Entry 3QEQ (X-ray diffraction, 2.59 A resolution); this record covers chains A and B of the 5 polymer chains in the assembly.

== Chain A ==
Name: HLA class I histocompatibility antigen, A-2 alpha chain
From: Homo sapiens
UniProtKB: P01892 (1A02_HUMAN); residues 1-275 here correspond to UniProt positions 25-299 (UniProt number = residue number + 24)
Amino-acid sequence (275 residues; numbered 1 to 275; the number before each row is that of its first residue):
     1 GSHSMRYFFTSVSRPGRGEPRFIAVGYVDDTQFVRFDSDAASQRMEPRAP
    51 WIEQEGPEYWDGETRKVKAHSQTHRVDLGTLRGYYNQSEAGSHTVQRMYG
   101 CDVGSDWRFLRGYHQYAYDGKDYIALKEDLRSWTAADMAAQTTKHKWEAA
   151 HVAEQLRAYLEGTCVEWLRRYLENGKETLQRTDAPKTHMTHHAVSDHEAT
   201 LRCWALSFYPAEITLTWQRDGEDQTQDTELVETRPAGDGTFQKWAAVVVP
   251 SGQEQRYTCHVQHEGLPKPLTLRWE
Disulfides: Cys101-Cys164, Cys203-Cys259

== Chain B ==
Name: Beta-2-microglobulin
From: Homo sapiens
UniProtKB: P61769 (B2MG_HUMAN); residues 1-99 here correspond to UniProt positions 21-119 (UniProt number = residue number + 20)
Amino-acid sequence (100 residues; numbered 0 to 99; the number before each row is that of its first residue; numbering starts at 0):
     0 MIQRTPKIQVYSRHPAENGKSNFLNCYVSGFHPSDIEVDLLKNGERIEKV
    50 EHSDLSFSKDWSFYLLYYTEFTPTEKDEYACRVNHVTLSQPKIVKWDRDM
Construct notes: initiating methionine (0)
Swiss-Prot annotation at these positions:
  - modified residue: Gln2 (Pyrrolidone carboxylic acid)
  - glycosylation: Ile1 (N-linked (Glc) (glycation) isoleucine), Lys19 (N-linked (Glc) (glycation) lysine), Lys41 (N-linked (Glc) (glycation) lysine), Lys48 (N-linked (Glc) (glycation) lysine), Lys58 (N-linked (Glc) (glycation) lysine), Lys91 (N-linked (Glc) (glycation) lysine), Lys94 (N-linked (Glc) (glycation) lysine)
Disulfides: Cys25-Cys80

== Interface between chain A and chain B ==
Contacting residue pairs (48; chain A residue first):
  Phe8(A) - Ser55(B)
  Phe8(A) - Phe56(B)
  Phe9(A) - Phe56(B)
  Thr10(A) - Leu54(B)
  Thr10(A) - Phe56(B)
  Thr10(A) - Phe62(B)
  Val12(A) - Ser33(B)
  Ile23(A) - Leu54(B)
  Val25(A) - Asp53(B)
  Tyr27(A) - Ser55(B)
  Tyr27(A) - Tyr63(B)  hydrogen bond
  Gln32(A) - Asp53(B)  hydrogen bond
  Arg35(A) - Asp53(B)  salt bridge
  Arg48(A) - Asp53(B)  salt bridge
  Gln96(A) - His31(B)  hydrogen bond
  Gln96(A) - Phe56(B)
  Gln96(A) - Trp60(B)  hydrogen bond (side chain-backbone)
  Gln96(A) - Phe62(B)
  Arg97(A) - Phe56(B)
  Met98(A) - Phe56(B)  hydrophobic
  Gln115(A) - Trp60(B)
  Tyr116(A) - Trp60(B)
  Ala117(A) - Trp60(B)
  Asp119(A) - Met0(B)
  Asp119(A) - Ile1(B)  hydrogen bond (backbone-backbone)
  Asp119(A) - His31(B)
  Gly120(A) - His31(B)
  Gly120(A) - Trp60(B)
  Asp122(A) - Trp60(B)  hydrogen bond
  His192(A) - Asp98(B)  salt bridge
  Trp204(A) - Met99(B)
  Val231(A) - Gln8(B)
  Glu232(A) - Gln8(B)  hydrogen bond (backbone-side chain)
  Glu232(A) - Tyr26(B)
  Thr233(A) - Tyr26(B)
  Arg234(A) - Gln8(B)  hydrogen bond
  Arg234(A) - Tyr10(B)
  Arg234(A) - Tyr26(B)
  Arg234(A) - Met99(B)  hydrogen bond (side chain-backbone)
  Pro235(A) - Tyr10(B)  hydrogen bond (backbone-side chain)
  Pro235(A) - Tyr26(B)
  Ala236(A) - Arg12(B)
  Ala236(A) - Asn24(B)  hydrogen bond (backbone-side chain)
  Gly237(A) - Arg12(B)  hydrogen bond (backbone-side chain)
  Gln242(A) - Tyr10(B)
  Gln242(A) - Ser11(B)
  Gln242(A) - Arg12(B)  hydrogen bond (side chain-backbone)
  Trp244(A) - Met99(B)
Other interface residues (no listed pair), chain A (35 interface residues in all): His93, Thr94, Lys121, Arg202, Asp238
Other interface residues (no listed pair), chain B (25 interface residues in all): His13, Ser28, Pro32, Ser57, Asp59, Leu65

== Summary ==
35 residues of chain A face 25 of chain B across their interface; the contacts include 13 hydrogen bonds and 3
salt bridges. Polar contacts include Arg35(A)-Asp53(B), Arg48(A)-Asp53(B) and His192(A)-Asp98(B).
Chain A is HLA class I histocompatibility antigen, A-2 alpha chain and chain B is Beta-2-microglobulin, both
from Homo sapiens; the structure, The complex between TCR DMF4 and human Class I MHC HLA-A2 with the bound
MART-1(27-35) nonameric ..., was determined by X-ray diffraction together with 3QDM and 3QEU from the same
study.
